PDB entry 6R10 | electron microscopy, 4.30 A resolution (low resolution: residue-level contacts below are approximate; hydrogen-bond / salt-bridge calls are withheld) | chains D and G of the 26 polymer chains in the assembly

# Chain D
Molecule: V-type ATP synthase beta chain
Organism: Thermus thermophilus (strain HB8 / ATCC 27634 / DSM 579)
UniProtKB: Q56404 (VATB_THET8); residues 1-478 here = UniProt positions 1-478
Sequence (478 residues; row label = number of the first residue in the row):
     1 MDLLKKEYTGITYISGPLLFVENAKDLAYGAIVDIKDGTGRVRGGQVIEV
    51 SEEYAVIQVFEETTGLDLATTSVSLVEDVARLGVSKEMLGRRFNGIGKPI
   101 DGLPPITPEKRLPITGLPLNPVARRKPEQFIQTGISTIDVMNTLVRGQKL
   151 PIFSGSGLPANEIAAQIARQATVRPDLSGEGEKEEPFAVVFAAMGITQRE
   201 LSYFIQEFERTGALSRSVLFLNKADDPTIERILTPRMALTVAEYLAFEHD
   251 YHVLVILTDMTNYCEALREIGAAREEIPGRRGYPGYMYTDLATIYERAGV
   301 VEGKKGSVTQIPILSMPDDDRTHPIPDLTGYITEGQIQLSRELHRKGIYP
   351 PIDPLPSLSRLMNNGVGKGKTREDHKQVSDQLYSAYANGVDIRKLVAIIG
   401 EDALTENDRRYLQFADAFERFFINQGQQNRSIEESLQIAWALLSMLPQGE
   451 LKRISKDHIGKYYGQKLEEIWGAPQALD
Disordered / not traced: 1-4, 465-478

# Chain G
Molecule: V-type ATP synthase subunit D
Organism: Thermus thermophilus (strain HB8 / ATCC 27634 / DSM 579)
UniProtKB: O87880 (VATD_THET8); residues 1-223 here = UniProt positions 1-223
Sequence (223 residues; each row starts with the number of its first residue):
     1 MSQVSPTRMNLLQRRGQLRLAQKGVDLLKKKRDALVAEFFGLVREAMEAR
    51 KALDQAAKEAYAALLLAQAFDGPEVVAGAALGVPPLEGVEAEVENVWGSK
   101 VPRLKATFPDGALLSPVGTPAYTLEASRAFRRYAEALIRVANTETRLKKI
   151 GEEIKKTTRRVNALEQVVIPGIRAQIRFIQQVLEQREREDTFRLKRIKGK
   201 IEAREAEEEGGRPNPQVEIGAGL
Disordered / not traced: 1-2, 210-223

# How chain D and chain G interact
Contacting residue pairs - 12 pairs, chain D then chain G:
  Glu275(D) - Lys198(G)
  Ile277(D) - Thr191(G)
  Ile277(D) - Leu194(G)
  Gly279(D) - Glu187(G)
  Arg281(D) - Arg8(G)
  Asp318(D) - Leu12(G)
  Thr322(D) - Arg15(G)
  Asp391(D) - Lys30(G)
  Lys394(D) - Leu27(G)
  Ile398(D) - Lys31(G)
  Ile399(D) - Lys31(G)
  Ile399(D) - Trp97(G)
Also at the interface, not in a pair above, chain D (13 interface residues in all): Pro278, Gly282, Leu395
Also at the interface, not in a pair above, chain G (12 interface residues in all): Lys195

# In short
13 residues of chain D face 12 of chain G across their interface.
Here chain D is V-type ATP synthase beta chain and chain G is V-type ATP synthase subunit D, both from Thermus
thermophilus (strain HB8 / ATCC 27634 / DSM 579). Entry 6R10 (Thermus thermophilus V/A-type ATPase/synthase,
rotational state 1R) was determined by electron microscopy (same publication as 6QUM, 6R0W, 6R0Y and 6R0Z).
